PDB entry 7PEU | electron microscopy, 7.20 A resolution (low resolution: residue-level contacts below are approximate; hydrogen-bond / salt-bridge calls are withheld) | chains K and I of the 27 polymer chains in the assembly

# Chain K
Name: Histone H3.2
Source organism: Homo sapiens
UniProt: Q71DI3 (H32_HUMAN); residues 0-135 here correspond to UniProt positions 1-136 (UniProt number = residue number + 1)
Amino-acid sequence (136 residues; row label = number of the first residue in the row; numbering starts at 0):
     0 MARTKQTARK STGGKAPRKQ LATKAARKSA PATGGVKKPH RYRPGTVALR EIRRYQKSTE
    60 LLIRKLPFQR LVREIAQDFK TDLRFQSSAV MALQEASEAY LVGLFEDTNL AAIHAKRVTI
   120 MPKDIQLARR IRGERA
Not modelled in the structure: 0-36, 134-135
Construct notes: engineered mutation Ala110 (Cys111 in Q71DI3)
UniProt features mapped onto this chain:
  - modified residue: Arg2 (Asymmetric dimethylarginine), Thr3 (Phosphothreonine), Lys4 (Allysine), Gln5 (5-glutamyl dopamine), Thr6 (Phosphothreonine), Arg8 (Citrulline), Lys9 (N6,N6,N6-trimethyllysine), Ser10 (ADP-ribosylserine), Thr11 (Phosphothreonine), Lys14 (N6-(2-hydroxyisobutyryl)lysine), Arg17 (Asymmetric dimethylarginine), Lys18 (N6-(2-hydroxyisobutyryl)lysine), Lys23 (N6-(2-hydroxyisobutyryl)lysine), Arg26 (Citrulline), Lys27 (N6,N6,N6-trimethyllysine), Ser28 (ADP-ribosylserine), Lys36 (N6,N6,N6-trimethyllysine), Lys37 (N6-methyllysine), Tyr41 (Phosphotyrosine), Lys56 (N6,N6,N6-trimethyllysine) and 8 more in UniProt
  - lipidation: Lys18 (N6-decanoyllysine)

# Chain I
Molecule: 522-nt DNA strand
Source organism: synthetic construct
Sequence (522 nucleotides; row label = number of the first residue in the row):
     1 ATTCCGGATC CCCTGGAGAA TCCCGGTGCC GAGGCCGCTC AATTGGTCGT AGACAGCTCT
    61 AGCACCGCTT AAACGCACGT ACGCGCTGTC CCCCGCGTTT TAACCGCCAA GGGGATTACT
   121 CCCTAGTCTC CAGGCACGTG TCACATATAT ACATCCTGTT CACGTGCCGG ACCCGAGCAT
   181 CCGGATCCCC TGGAGAATCC CGGTGCCGAG GCCGCTCAAT TGGTCGTAGA CAGCTCTAGC
   241 ACCGCTTAAA CGCACGTACG CGCTGTCCCC CGCGTTTTAA CCGCCAAGGG GATTACTCCC
   301 TAGTCTCCAG GCACGTGTCA CATATATACA TCCTGTTCCA GTGCCGGACC CGAGCATCCA
   361 CATCCCCTGG AGAATCCCGG TGCCGAGGCC GCTCAATTGG TCGTAGACAG CTCTAGCACC
   421 GCTTAAACGC ACGTACGCGC TGTCCCCCGC GTTTTAACCG CCAAGGGGAT TACTCCCTAG
   481 TCTCCAGGCA CGTGTCACAT ATATACATCC TGTTCCAGTG CC
Not modelled in the structure: 1-2

# Interface between chain K and chain I
Contacting residue pairs (24; chain K residue first):
  Lys37(K) - DT511(I)
  Tyr41(K) - DC509(I)
  Arg42(K) - DA435(I)
  Arg42(K) - DC510(I)
  Pro43(K) - DA435(I)
  Thr45(K) - DC509(I)
  Thr45(K) - DC510(I)
  Arg63(K) - DA426(I)
  Arg63(K) - DA427(I)
  Arg72(K) - DC417(I)
  Arg83(K) - DC417(I)
  Phe84(K) - DG416(I)
  Phe84(K) - DC417(I)
  Gln85(K) - DG416(I)
  Ser86(K) - DG416(I)
  Arg116(K) - DG437(I)
  Arg116(K) - DC438(I)
  Val117(K) - DC436(I)
  Val117(K) - DG437(I)
  Thr118(K) - DC436(I)
  Thr118(K) - DG437(I)
  Met120(K) - DG437(I)
  Met120(K) - DC438(I)
  Lys122(K) - DC438(I)
Other interface residues (no listed pair), chain K (18 interface residues in all): Arg40, Leu82
Other interface residues (no listed pair), chain I (12 interface residues in all): DT434

# In short
The interface between chain K and chain I involves 18 residues on one side and 12 on the other.
Here chain K is Histone H3.2 (Homo sapiens) and chain I is a 522-nt DNA strand (synthetic construct). Entry
7PEU (Trinucleosome of the 4x177 nucleosome array containing H1) was determined by electron microscopy (same
publication as 7PET, 7PEV, 7PEW, 7PEX, 7PEY, 7PEZ and 16 further entries).
